PDB entry 1I84 | electron crystallography, 20.00 A resolution (very low resolution: no residue pairs are listed; an interface is given only as per-side residue counts) | chains T and V of the 6 polymer chains in the assembly

== Chain T ==
Molecule: Smooth muscle myosin essential light chain
Organism: Gallus gallus
Notes: fragment: s1 fragment
Sequence (150 residues; numbered 1 to 150; the number before each row is that of its first residue):
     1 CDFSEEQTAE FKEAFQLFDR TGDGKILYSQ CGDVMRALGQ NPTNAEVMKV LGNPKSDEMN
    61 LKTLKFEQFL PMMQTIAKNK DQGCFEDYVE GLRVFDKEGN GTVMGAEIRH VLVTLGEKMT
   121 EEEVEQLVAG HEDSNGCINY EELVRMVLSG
Unresolved in the structure: 1-2

== Chain V ==
Molecule: Smooth muscle myosin heavy chain
Organism: Gallus gallus
Notes: EC 3.6.1.32; fragment: meromyosin subfragment. s1 and s2 fragments.
Reference sequence: P10587 (MYSG_CHICK); residues 2-1175 here correspond to UniProt positions 1-1174 (UniProt number = residue number - 1)
Sequence (1184 residues; row label = number of the first residue in the row):
     2 AQKPLSDDEK FLFVDKNFVN NPLAQADWSA KKLVWVPSEK HGFEAASIKE EKGDEVTVEL
    62 QENGKKVTLS KDDIQKMNPP KFSKVEDMAE LTCLNEASVL HNLRERYFSG LIYTYSGLFC
   122 VVINPYKQLP IYSEKIIDMY KGKKRHEMPP HIYAIADTAY RSMLQDREDQ SILCTGESGA
   182 GKTENTKKVI QYLAVVASSH KGKKDTSITQ GPSFSYGELE KQLLQANPIL EAFGNAKTVK
   242 NDNSSRFGKF IRINFDVTGY IVGANIETYL LEKSRAIRQA KDERTFHIFY YLIAGASEQM
   302 RNDLLLEGFN NYTFLSNGHV PIPAQQDDEM FQETLEAMTI MGFTEEEQTS ILRVVSSVLQ
   362 LGNIVFKKER NTDQASMPDN TAAQKVCHLM GINVTDFTRS ILTPRIKVGR DVVQKAQTKE
   422 QADFAIEALA KAKFERLFRW ILTRVNKALD KTKRQGASFL GILDIAGFEI FEINSFEQLC
   482 INYTNEKLQQ LFNHTMFILE QEEYQREGIE WNFIDFGLDL QPCIELIERP TNPPGVLALL
   542 DEECWFPKAT DTSFVEKLIQ EQGNHAKFQK SKQLKDKTEF CILHYAGKVT YNASAWLTKN
   602 MDPLNDNVTS LLNQSSDKFV ADLWKDVDRI VGLDQMAKMT ESSLPSASKT KKGMFRTVGQ
   662 LYKEQLTKLM TTLRNTNPNF VRCIIPNHEK RAGKLDAHLV LEQLRCNGVL EGIRICRQGF
   722 PNRIVFQEFR QRYEILAANA IPKGFMDGKQ ACILMIKALE LDPNLYRIGQ SKIFFRTGVL
   782 AHLEEERDLK ITDVIIAFQA QCRGYLARKA FAKRQQQLES IFCIQYNVRS FMNVKHWPWM
   842 KLFFKIKPLL KVTRQEEEMQ AKDEELQRTK ERQQKAEAEL KELEQKHTQL CEEKNLLQEK
   902 LQAETELYAE AEEMRVRLAA KKQELEEILH EMEARIEEEE ERSQQLQAEK KKMQQQMLDL
   962 EEQLEEEEAA RQKLQLEKVT ADGKIKKMED DILIMEDQNN KLTKERKLLE ERVSDLTTNL
  1022 AEEEEKAKNL TKLKNKHESM ISELEVRLKK EEKSRQELEK IKRKLEGESS DLHEQIAELQ
  1082 AQIAELKAQL AKKEEELQAA LARLEDETSQ KNNALKKIRE LESHISDLQE DLESEKAARN
  1142 KAEKQKRDLS EELEALKTEL EDTLDTTATQ QELRGSDYKD DDDK
Unresolved in the structure: 205-210, 452-457, 635-655, 944-1185
Sequence notes: expression tag (1176-1185)
Modified / non-standard residues: Lys-836, Lys-842, Lys-846, Lys-848 (n-dimethyl-lysine; MLY)
From the paper describing this entry:
  - conformationally variable residues (domain motion): Ile-796

== Interface between chain T and chain V ==
At this resolution (20 A) residue pairs are not listed: 25 residues of chain T and 26 of chain V lie at the interface.
Interface features reported in the paper:
  - interface residues, chain T: Glu-98(T)
  - interface residues, chain V: Gly-392(V), Gln-615(V)

== In short ==
25 residues of chain T and 26 residues of chain V are in contact. The paper reports interface residues
Glu-98(T) and Gly-392(V) among others; conformational variability at Ile-796(V).
Chain T is Smooth muscle myosin essential light chain and chain V is Smooth muscle myosin heavy chain, both
from Gallus gallus; the structure, Cryo-EM structure of the heavy meromyosin subfragment of chicken gizzard
smooth muscle myosin with regulatory light ..., was determined by electron crystallography.
